Entry 8SR5 (electron microscopy, 3.22 A resolution); this record covers chains B and K of the 9 polymer chains in the assembly.

Chain B:
Molecule: Particulate methane monooxygenase beta subunit
From: Methylococcus capsulatus
Notes: EC 1.14.18.3
UniProt: Q607G3 (PMOA_METCA); residue numbers follow UniProt; this construct covers 1-247
Amino-acid sequence (247 residues; each row starts with the number of its first residue):
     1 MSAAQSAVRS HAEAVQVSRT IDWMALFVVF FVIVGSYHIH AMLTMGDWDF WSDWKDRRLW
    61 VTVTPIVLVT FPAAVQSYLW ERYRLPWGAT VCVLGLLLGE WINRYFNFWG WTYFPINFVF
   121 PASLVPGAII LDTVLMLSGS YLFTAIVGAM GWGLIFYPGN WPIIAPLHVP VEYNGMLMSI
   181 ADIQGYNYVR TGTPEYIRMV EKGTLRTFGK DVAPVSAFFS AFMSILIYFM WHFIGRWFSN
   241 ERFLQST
Disordered / not traced: 1-6

Chain K:
Molecule: Ammonia monooxygenase/methane monooxygenase, subunit C family protein
From: Methylococcus capsulatus
UniProt: Q603F1 (Q603F1_METCA); residues 30-289 here correspond to UniProt positions 1-260 (UniProt number = residue number - 29)
Amino-acid sequence (260 residues; each row starts with the number of its first residue):
    30 MAATTIGGAA AAEAPLLDKK WLTFALAIYT VFYLWVRWYE GVYGWSAGLD SFAPEFETYW
    90 MNFLYTEIVL EIVTASILWG YLWKTRDRNL AALTPREELR RNFTHLVWLV AYAWAIYWGA
   150 SYFTEQDGTW HQTIVRDTDF TPSHIIEFYL SYPIYIITGF AAFIYAKTRL PFFAKGISLP
   210 YLVLVVGPFM ILPNVGLNEW GHTFWFMEEL FVAPLHYGFV IFGWLALAVM GTLTQTFYSF
   270 AQGGLGQSLC EAVDEGLIAK
Disordered / not traced: 30-44, 54-97, 160-178, 221-246, 281-289

Interface between chain B and chain K:
Contacting residue pairs (5):
  Leu142(B) - Leu211(K)  hydrophobic
  Leu142(B) - Val215(K)  hydrophobic
  Ile146(B) - Phe218(K)  hydrophobic
  Phe222(B) - Met219(K)
  Leu226(B) - Phe251(K)  hydrophobic
Also at the interface, not in a pair above, chain K (6 interface residues in all): Ile220

Summary:
4 residues of chain B and 6 residues of chain K are in contact.
Here chain B is Particulate methane monooxygenase beta subunit and chain K is Ammonia monooxygenase/methane
monooxygenase, subunit C family protein, both from Methylococcus capsulatus. Entry 8SR5 (particulate methane
monooxygenase potassium cyanide treated) was determined by electron microscopy together with 8SQW, 8SR1, 8SR2,
8SR4 and 8OYI from the same study.
